Entry 6Z5J (electron microscopy, 8.00 A resolution (low resolution: residue-level contacts below are approximate; hydrogen-bond / salt-bridge calls are withheld)); this record covers chains E and D of the 6 polymer chains in the assembly.

# Chain E (and D)
Protein: Matrix protein 1
Organism: Influenza A virus (A/Puerto Rico/8-9NMC3/1934(H1N1))
Notes: chain D of this document is another copy of the same molecule, construct and numbering; everything in this record applies to it too
Reference sequence: F0TTD6 (F0TTD6_9INFA); residues 1-252 here = UniProt positions 1-252
Chain sequence (252 residues; numbered 1 to 252; the number before each row is that of its first residue):
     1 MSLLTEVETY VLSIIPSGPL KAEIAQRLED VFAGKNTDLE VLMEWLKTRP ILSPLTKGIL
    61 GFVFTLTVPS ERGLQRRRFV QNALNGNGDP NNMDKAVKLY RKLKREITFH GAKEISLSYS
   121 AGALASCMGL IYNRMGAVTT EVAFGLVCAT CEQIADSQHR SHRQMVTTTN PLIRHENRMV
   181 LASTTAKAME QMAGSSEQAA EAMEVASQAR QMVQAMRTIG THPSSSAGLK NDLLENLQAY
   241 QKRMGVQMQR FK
Unresolved in the structure: 1, 159-252

# Chain E / chain D interface
Pairs across the interface (7; chain E residue first):
  Ala33(E) - Pro19(D)
  Thr67(E) - Ile51(D)
  Val68(E) - Ile51(D)
  Pro69(E) - Pro50(D)
  Thr108(E) - Ser157(D)
  His110(E) - Gln158(D)
  Glu141(E) - Ser53(D)
Also at the interface, not in a pair above, chain E (10 interface residues in all): Leu3, Leu4, Gly111
Also at the interface, not in a pair above, chain D (9 interface residues in all): Pro16, Ser17, Ile154

# Overview
Chain E and chain D form an interface of 10 and 9 residues respectively.
Both chains are Matrix protein 1 (Influenza A virus (A/Puerto Rico/8-9NMC3/1934(H1N1))). Entry 6Z5J
(Arrangement of the matrix protein M1 in influenza A/Hong Kong/1/1968 VLPs (HA,NA,M1,M2)) was determined by
electron microscopy together with 6Z5L from the same study.
